Entry 5WK3 (X-ray diffraction, 1.90 A resolution); this record covers chains P and Q of the 3 polymer chains in the assembly.

== Chain P ==
Name: M116 light chain
Organism: Homo sapiens
Chain sequence (220 residues; numbered 1 to 220; the number before each row is that of its first residue):
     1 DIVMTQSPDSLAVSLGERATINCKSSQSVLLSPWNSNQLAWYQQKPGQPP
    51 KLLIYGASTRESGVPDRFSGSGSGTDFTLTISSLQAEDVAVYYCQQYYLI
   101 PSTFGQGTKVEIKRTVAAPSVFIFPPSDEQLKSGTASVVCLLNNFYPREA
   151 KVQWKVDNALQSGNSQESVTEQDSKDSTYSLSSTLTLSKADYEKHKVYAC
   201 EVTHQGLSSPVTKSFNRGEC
Disordered / not traced: 218-220
Disulfides: C23-C94, C140-C200
What the authors report for this chain:
  - conformationally variable residues (loop rearrangement): S32 to N35

== Chain Q ==
Name: M116 heavy chain
Organism: Homo sapiens
Notes: fragment: fd
Chain sequence (230 residues; numbered 1 to 230; the number before each row is that of its first residue):
     1 EVQLVQSGAEVKKPGESLKISCKGSGYSFTSYWIGWVRQMPGKGLEWMGI
    51 IDPSDSDTRYSPSFQGQVTISADKSISTAYLQWSSLKASDTAMYYCARVG
   101 PADVWDSFDYWGQGTLVTVSSASTKGPSVFPLAPSSKSTSGGTAALGCLV
   151 KDYFPEPVTVSWNSGALTSGVHTFPAVLQSSGLYSLSSVVTVPSSSLGTQ
   201 TYICNVNHKPSNTKVDKKVEPKSCHHHHHH
Disordered / not traced: 222-230
Disulfides: C22-C96, C148-C204
What the authors report for this chain:
  - conformationally variable residues (loop rearrangement): A97 to G100

== Interface between chain P and chain Q ==
Residue-residue contacts (70; chain P residue first):
  L31(P) - D103(Q)
  L31(P) - V104(Q)
  W34(P) - D103(Q)
  Q38(P) - D103(Q)  hydrogen bond (side chain-backbone)
  Q38(P) - V104(Q)
  Q38(P) - W105(Q)  hydrogen bond (side chain-backbone)
  A40(P) - S107(Q)
  Y42(P) - S107(Q)
  Y42(P) - F108(Q)  hydrogen bond (side chain-backbone)
  Y42(P) - W111(Q)
  Q44(P) - Q39(Q)  hydrogen bond
  Q44(P) - Y95(Q)  hydrogen bond
  Q48(P) - Y95(Q)  hydrogen bond (backbone-side chain)
  P49(P) - Y95(Q)  hydrophobic
  P49(P) - G112(Q)
  P49(P) - Q113(Q)
  P50(P) - L45(Q)  hydrophobic
  P50(P) - Y95(Q)
  P50(P) - W111(Q)
  L52(P) - S107(Q)
  L52(P) - F108(Q)
  Y93(P) - Q39(Q)  hydrogen bond
  Y93(P) - K43(Q)
  Y93(P) - G44(Q)
  Y93(P) - L45(Q)  hydrophobic
  Q95(P) - F108(Q)
  Y97(P) - W105(Q)
  Y97(P) - D106(Q)
  Y97(P) - S107(Q)
  I100(P) - W47(Q)  hydrophobic
  I100(P) - I50(Q)  hydrophobic
  I100(P) - R59(Q)
  I100(P) - W105(Q)  hydrophobic
  P101(P) - W47(Q)  hydrophobic
  P101(P) - S61(Q)
  P101(P) - P62(Q)
  S102(P) - W47(Q)
  F104(P) - L45(Q)
  F104(P) - F108(Q)  hydrophobic
  F124(P) - L132(Q)
  F124(P) - A133(Q)
  F124(P) - A145(Q)
  S127(P) - F130(Q)
  S127(P) - P131(Q)
  E129(P) - V129(Q)
  E129(P) - P131(Q)
  E129(P) - K217(Q)  salt bridge
  Q130(P) - F130(Q)
  Q130(P) - K151(Q)
  S137(P) - L149(Q)
  S137(P) - K151(Q)
  V139(P) - L132(Q)  hydrophobic
  L141(P) - F174(Q)  hydrophobic
  L141(P) - V189(Q)  hydrophobic
  N143(P) - H172(Q)
  N143(P) - T191(Q)
  N144(P) - H172(Q)  hydrogen bond
  Q166(P) - V177(Q)
  Q166(P) - L178(Q)  hydrogen bond (side chain-backbone)
  Q166(P) - Q179(Q)
  E167(P) - V177(Q)
  S168(P) - F174(Q)
  S168(P) - P175(Q)  hydrogen bond (side chain-backbone)
  V169(P) - P175(Q)
  T170(P) - F174(Q)
  S180(P) - H172(Q)  hydrogen bond
  S180(P) - F174(Q)
  L181(P) - F174(Q)
  S182(P) - F174(Q)
  S182(P) - S187(Q)  hydrogen bond
Other interface residues (no listed pair), chain P (43 interface residues in all): Y55, E61, Y98, L99, Q106, F122, S133, T135, T186
Other interface residues (no listed pair), chain Q (41 interface residues in all): V37, E46, D109, L146

== In short ==
Chain P and chain Q form an interface of 43 and 41 residues respectively, with 12 hydrogen bonds and 1 salt
bridge. Among the polar pairs are E129(P)-K217(Q), Q38(P)-D103(Q) and Q38(P)-W105(Q). The paper reports
conformational variability at S32(P) and A97(Q).
Here chain P is M116 light chain and chain Q is M116 heavy chain, both from Homo sapiens. Entry 5WK3 (Crystal
structure of the complex between CCL17 and M116 fab) was determined by X-ray diffraction, deposited together
with 5WK2.
